Entry 8RTL (X-ray diffraction, 1.89 A resolution); this record covers chains A and B of the 8 polymer chains in the assembly.

Chain A:
Protein: Arsenite oxidase subunit AioA
From: Alcaligenes faecalis
Notes: EC 1.20.9.1
UniProtKB: Q7SIF4 (AIOA_ALCFA); residues 4-825 here correspond to UniProt positions 5-826 (UniProt number = residue number + 1)
Sequence (822 residues; each row starts with the number of its first residue):
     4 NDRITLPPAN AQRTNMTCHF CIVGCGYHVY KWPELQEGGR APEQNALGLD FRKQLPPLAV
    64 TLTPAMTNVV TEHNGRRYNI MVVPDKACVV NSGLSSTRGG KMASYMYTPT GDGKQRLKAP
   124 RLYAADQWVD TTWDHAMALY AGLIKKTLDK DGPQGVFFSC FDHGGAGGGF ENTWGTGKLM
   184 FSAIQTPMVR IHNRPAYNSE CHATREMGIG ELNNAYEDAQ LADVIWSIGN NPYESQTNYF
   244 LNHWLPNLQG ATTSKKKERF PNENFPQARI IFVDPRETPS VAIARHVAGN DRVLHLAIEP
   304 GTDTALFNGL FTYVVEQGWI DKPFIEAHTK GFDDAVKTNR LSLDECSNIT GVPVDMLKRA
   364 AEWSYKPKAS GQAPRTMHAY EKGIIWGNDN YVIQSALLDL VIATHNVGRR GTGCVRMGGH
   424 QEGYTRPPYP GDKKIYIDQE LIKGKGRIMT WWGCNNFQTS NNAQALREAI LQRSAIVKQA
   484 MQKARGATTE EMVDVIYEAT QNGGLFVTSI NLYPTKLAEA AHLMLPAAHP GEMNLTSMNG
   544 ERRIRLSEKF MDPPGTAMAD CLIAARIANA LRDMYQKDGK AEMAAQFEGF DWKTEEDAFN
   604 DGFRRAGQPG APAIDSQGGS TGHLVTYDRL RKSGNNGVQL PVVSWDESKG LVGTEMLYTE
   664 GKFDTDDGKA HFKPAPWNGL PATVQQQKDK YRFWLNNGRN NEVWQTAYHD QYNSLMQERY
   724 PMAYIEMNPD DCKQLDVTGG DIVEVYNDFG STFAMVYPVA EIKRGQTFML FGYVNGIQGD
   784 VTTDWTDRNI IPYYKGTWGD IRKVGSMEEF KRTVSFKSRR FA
Swiss-Prot annotation at these positions:
  - binding site ([3Fe-4S] cluster): Cys-21, Cys-24, Cys-28
  - binding site (substrate): His-195, Glu-203, Arg-419, His-423
  - site: Ser-99 (Involved in charge transfer)
Ion coordination: 3Fe-4S cluster Fe: Cys-21, Cys-24, Cys-28; Na+ site 1: Asp-129 (shared with 3 residues of chain C); Na+ site 2: Gln-467, Ser-754, Asp-783 (shared with 1 residue of chain C)
Ligand contacts:
  - molybdenum(iv) ion / oxygen atom: Asn-196, Glu-203, Lys-385, Arg-419, Gly-422, His-423, Arg-702
  - 3Fe-4S cluster (F3S): Cys-21, Phe-23, Cys-24, Val-26, Gly-27, Cys-28, Tyr-30, Ser-98, Ser-99, Arg-101, Gly-102, Thr-240, Asn-241
  - molybdopterin guanosine dinucleotide (MGD; 2-amino-5,6-dimercapto-7-methyl-3,7,8a,9-tetrahydro-8-oxa-1,3,9,10-tetraaza-anthracen-4-one guanosine dinucleotide), molecule 1: Cys-24, Arg-101, Gly-232, Asn-233, Asn-234, Glu-237, Ser-238, Gln-239, Val-276, Asp-277, Pro-278, Arg-279, Thr-281, Ile-301, Pro-303, Gly-304, Asp-306, Glu-384, Lys-385, Gly-386, Ile-387, Gly-421, Gly-422, His-423, Trp-697, Asn-699, Asn-700, Gly-701, Arg-702, Asn-703, Asn-704, Glu-705, Val-706, Trp-707, Gln-708, Phe-771, Phe-774, Tyr-796, Lys-798
  - molybdopterin guanosine dinucleotide (MGD), molecule 2: Ala-169, Gly-170, His-195, Asn-196, Lys-385, Trp-389, His-423, Trp-455, Gly-456, Cys-457, Asn-458, Asn-459, Thr-462, Ile-513, Asn-514, Leu-515, Tyr-516, Thr-518, Ala-530, Ala-531, His-532, Asp-563, Asn-700, Arg-702, Gln-708, Thr-709, Tyr-711, Phe-774, Gln-781, Gly-782, Thr-785, Tyr-797, Lys-798

Chain B:
Protein: Arsenite oxidase subunit AioB
From: Alcaligenes faecalis
Notes: EC 1.20.9.1; engineered mutation(s): C65F-C80G
UniProtKB: Q7SIF3 (AIOB_ALCFA); residues 1-133 here correspond to UniProt positions 43-175 (UniProt number = residue number + 42)
Sequence (134 residues; each row starts with the number of its first residue; numbering starts at 0):
     0 LRTTLQYPAT QVSVAKNLKA NEPVSFTYPD TSSPCVAVKL GSPVPGGVGP NNDIVAYSVL
    60 CTHMGFPTSY DKSSKTFKCP GHFTEFDAEK AGQMICGQAT ENLPRVLLRY DEASDALTAV
   120 GVDGLIYGRQ ANVI
Differences from the reference sequence: expression tag (0); conflict Phe-65 (Cys107 in Q7SIF3), Gly-80 (Cys122 in Q7SIF3)
Swiss-Prot annotation at these positions:
  - binding site ([2Fe-2S] cluster): Cys-60, His-62, Cys-78, His-81
Ion coordination: 2Fe-2S cluster Fe: Cys-60, Cys-78, His-81
Ligand contacts: 2Fe-2S cluster (FES): Cys-60, His-62, Met-63, Gly-64, Phe-65, Cys-78, Gly-80, His-81, Phe-82, Thr-83

Interface between chain A and chain B:
Contacting residue pairs (104; chain A residue first):
  Asn-4(A) / Gly-123(B)
  Asn-4(A) / Leu-124(B)  hydrogen bond (backbone-backbone)
  Asp-5(A) / Leu-4(B)
  Asp-5(A) / Tyr-6(B)  hydrogen bond
  Asp-5(A) / Gly-123(B)
  Asp-5(A) / Leu-124(B)
  Asp-5(A) / Ala-130(B)
  Asp-5(A) / Asn-131(B)  hydrogen bond (backbone-backbone)
  Arg-6(A) / Thr-2(B)  hydrogen bond (side chain-backbone)
  Arg-6(A) / Gln-129(B)
  Arg-6(A) / Ala-130(B)
  Ile-7(A) / Leu-124(B)  hydrophobic
  Ile-7(A) / Gln-129(B)  hydrogen bond (backbone-backbone)
  Leu-9(A) / Gln-129(B)
  Arg-43(A) / Gln-129(B)  hydrogen bond
  Arg-43(A) / Ala-130(B)
  Arg-43(A) / Val-132(B)  hydrogen bond (side chain-backbone)
  Arg-43(A) / Ile-133(B)  hydrogen bond (side chain-backbone)
  Phe-54(A) / Gln-129(B)
  Arg-55(A) / Ile-133(B)
  Lys-56(A) / Ile-133(B)
  Gln-57(A) / Ser-31(B)
  Gln-57(A) / Leu-59(B)
  Gln-57(A) / Tyr-126(B)  hydrogen bond (side chain-backbone)
  Gln-57(A) / Gly-127(B)
  Gln-57(A) / Arg-128(B)  hydrogen bond
  Gln-57(A) / Ile-133(B)
  Leu-58(A) / Tyr-126(B)
  Leu-58(A) / Gly-127(B)  hydrogen bond (backbone-backbone)
  Pro-59(A) / Tyr-126(B)  hydrogen bond (backbone-side chain)
  Pro-60(A) / Met-63(B)
  Pro-60(A) / Gly-64(B)
  Pro-60(A) / Phe-65(B)  hydrophobic
  Pro-60(A) / Tyr-126(B)
  Leu-61(A) / Met-63(B)  hydrogen bond (backbone-backbone)
  Leu-61(A) / Phe-65(B)  hydrophobic
  Leu-61(A) / His-81(B)
  Leu-61(A) / Tyr-126(B)
  Ala-62(A) / Tyr-126(B)  hydrogen bond (backbone-side chain)
  Val-63(A) / His-62(B)
  Val-63(A) / Met-63(B)
  Val-63(A) / Tyr-126(B)  hydrogen bond (backbone-side chain)
  Thr-64(A) / His-62(B)
  Thr-64(A) / Met-63(B)
  Thr-66(A) / Thr-61(B)
  Thr-66(A) / Thr-99(B)  hydrogen bond
  Thr-66(A) / Glu-100(B)
  Pro-67(A) / Glu-100(B)
  Ala-68(A) / Thr-99(B)
  Ala-68(A) / Glu-100(B)  hydrogen bond (backbone-side chain)
  Leu-97(A) / Met-63(B)  hydrophobic
  Leu-97(A) / His-81(B)
  Ser-98(A) / His-62(B)
  Ser-99(A) / Gln-97(B)
  Thr-100(A) / Met-93(B)
  Thr-100(A) / Gly-96(B)
  Thr-100(A) / Gln-97(B)  hydrogen bond (backbone-side chain)
  Thr-100(A) / Ala-98(B)  hydrogen bond (side chain-backbone)
  Thr-100(A) / Thr-99(B)
  Gly-103(A) / Thr-99(B)
  Tyr-236(A) / His-81(B)  hydrogen bond (side chain-backbone)
  Tyr-236(A) / Phe-82(B)
  Tyr-236(A) / Gly-96(B)
  Tyr-236(A) / Gln-97(B)  hydrogen bond
  Thr-240(A) / Gln-97(B)
  Leu-244(A) / His-81(B)
  Leu-248(A) / Phe-82(B)  hydrophobic
  Ile-286(A) / Phe-82(B)  hydrophobic
  His-289(A) / Phe-82(B)
  Val-290(A) / Phe-82(B)  hydrophobic
  Asn-704(A) / Gly-96(B)
  Asn-704(A) / Gln-97(B)  hydrogen bond
  Glu-705(A) / Met-93(B)
  Glu-705(A) / Ile-94(B)
  Glu-705(A) / Cys-95(B)
  Glu-705(A) / Gly-96(B)  hydrogen bond (side chain-backbone)
  Leu-718(A) / Asn-101(B)
  Glu-721(A) / Gln-92(B)
  Arg-722(A) / Gln-92(B)
  Arg-722(A) / Met-93(B)  hydrogen bond (side chain-backbone)
  Arg-722(A) / Ile-94(B)  hydrogen bond (side chain-backbone)
  Tyr-723(A) / Ile-94(B)  hydrogen bond (side chain-backbone)
  Lys-814(A) / Lys-89(B)
  Arg-815(A) / Lys-89(B)
  Thr-816(A) / Lys-89(B)
  Thr-816(A) / Gln-92(B)
  Val-817(A) / Lys-89(B)
  Val-817(A) / Gln-92(B)
  Ser-818(A) / Asp-86(B)  hydrogen bond
  Ser-818(A) / Gln-92(B)
  Ser-818(A) / Ile-94(B)
  Lys-820(A) / Ser-73(B)  hydrogen bond (side chain-backbone)
  Lys-820(A) / Lys-74(B)  hydrogen bond (side chain-backbone)
  Lys-820(A) / Thr-75(B)
  Lys-820(A) / Asp-86(B)  salt bridge
  Lys-820(A) / Glu-88(B)  salt bridge
  Lys-820(A) / Ile-94(B)
  Ser-821(A) / Ile-94(B)
  Arg-822(A) / Ile-94(B)  hydrogen bond (side chain-backbone)
  Arg-822(A) / Cys-95(B)  hydrogen bond
  Phe-824(A) / Lys-77(B)
  Phe-824(A) / Cys-78(B)
  Phe-824(A) / Phe-82(B)
  Ala-825(A) / Lys-77(B)  hydrogen bond (backbone-side chain)
Other interface residues (no listed pair), chain A (53 interface residues in all): Met-69, Gly-96, Arg-101, Lys-104, Tyr-760
Other interface residues (no listed pair), chain B (45 interface residues in all): Thr-3, Pro-66, Thr-83, Glu-84, Ile-125

Overview:
The interface between chain A and chain B involves 53 residues on one side and 45 on the other, with 32
hydrogen bonds and 2 salt bridges. Polar pairs include Lys-820(A)/Asp-86(B), Lys-820(A)/Glu-88(B) and
Asp-5(A)/Tyr-6(B).
Chain A is Arsenite oxidase subunit AioA and chain B is Arsenite oxidase subunit AioB, both from Alcaligenes
faecalis; the structure, Af Aio C65F-C80G, was determined by X-ray diffraction.
